Entry 5M1S (electron microscopy, 6.70 A resolution (low resolution: residue-level contacts below are approximate; hydrogen-bond / salt-bridge calls are withheld)); this record covers chains A and D of the 7 polymer chains in the assembly.

Chain A:
Protein: DNA polymerase III subunit alpha
From: Escherichia coli K12
Notes: EC 2.7.7.7
Reference sequence: P10443 (DPO3A_ECOLI); numbering as in UniProt (aligned over 1-927)
Amino-acid sequence (927 residues; each row starts with the number of its first residue):
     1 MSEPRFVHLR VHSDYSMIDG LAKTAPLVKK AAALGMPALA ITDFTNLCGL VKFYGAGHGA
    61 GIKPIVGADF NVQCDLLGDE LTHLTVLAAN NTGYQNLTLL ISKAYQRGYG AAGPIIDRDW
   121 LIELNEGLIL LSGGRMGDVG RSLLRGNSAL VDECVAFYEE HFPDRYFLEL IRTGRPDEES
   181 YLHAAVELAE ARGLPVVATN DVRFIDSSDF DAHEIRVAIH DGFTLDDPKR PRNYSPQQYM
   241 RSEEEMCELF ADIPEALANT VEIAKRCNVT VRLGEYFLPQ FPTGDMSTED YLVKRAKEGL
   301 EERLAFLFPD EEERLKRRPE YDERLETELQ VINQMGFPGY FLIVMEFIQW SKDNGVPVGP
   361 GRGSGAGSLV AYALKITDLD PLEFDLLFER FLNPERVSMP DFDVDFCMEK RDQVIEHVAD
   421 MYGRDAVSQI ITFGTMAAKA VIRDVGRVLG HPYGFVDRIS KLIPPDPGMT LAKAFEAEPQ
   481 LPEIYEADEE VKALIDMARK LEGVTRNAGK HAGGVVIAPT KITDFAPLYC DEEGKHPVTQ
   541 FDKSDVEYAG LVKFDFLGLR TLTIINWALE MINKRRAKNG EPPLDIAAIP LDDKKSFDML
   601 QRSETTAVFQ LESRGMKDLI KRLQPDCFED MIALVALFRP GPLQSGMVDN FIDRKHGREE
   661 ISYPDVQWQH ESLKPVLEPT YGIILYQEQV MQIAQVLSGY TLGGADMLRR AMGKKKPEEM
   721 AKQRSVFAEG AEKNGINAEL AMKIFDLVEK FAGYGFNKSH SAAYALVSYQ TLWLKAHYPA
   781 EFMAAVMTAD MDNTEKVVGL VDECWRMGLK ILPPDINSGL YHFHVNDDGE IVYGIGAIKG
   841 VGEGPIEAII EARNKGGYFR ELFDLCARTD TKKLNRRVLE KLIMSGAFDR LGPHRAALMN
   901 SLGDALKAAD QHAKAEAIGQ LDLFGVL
Construct notes: engineered mutation L921 (Ala in P10443), L923 (Met in P10443)
Curated features (UniProtKB/Swiss-Prot):
  - mutagenesis: Q920 to F924 (Loss of interaction with beta sliding clamp (dnaN))

Chain D:
Protein: DNA polymerase III subunit epsilon
From: Escherichia coli K12
Notes: EC 2.7.7.7
Reference sequence: P03007 (DPO3E_ECOLI); numbering as in UniProt (aligned over 1-243)
Amino-acid sequence (243 residues; row label = number of the first residue in the row):
     1 MSTAITRQIV LDTETTGMNQ IGAHYEGHKI IEIGAVEVVN RRLTGNNFHV YLKPDRLVDP
    61 EAFGVHGIAD EFLLDKPTFA EVADEFMDYI RGAELVIHNA AFDIGFMDYE FSLLKRDIPK
   121 TNTFCKVTDS LAVARKMFPG KRNSLDALCA RYEIDNSKRT LHGALLDAQI LAEVYLAMTG
   181 GQLSLPLAME GETQQQQGEA TIQRIVRQAS KLRVVFATDE EIAAHEARLD LVQKKGGSCL
   241 WRA
Unresolved in the structure: 1-6, 194-201
Construct notes: engineered mutation L183 (Thr in P03007), L185 (Met in P03007), P186 (Ala in P03007), L187 (Phe in P03007)
Curated features (UniProtKB/Swiss-Prot):
  - active site: H162 (Proton acceptor)
  - binding site (a divalent metal cation): D12, E14, D167
  - binding site (substrate): D12, E14, E61, H66, D167
  - mutagenesis: T15 (T15I: In mutD5, reduces suppression of AZT sensitivity of holC or yoaA knockouts, reduces exonuclease activity)
Reported in the primary citation:
  - binding site for DNA Primer Strand: R142
  - mutagenesis - K141A, R142A: decreased catalytic activity

How chain A and chain D interact:
Contacting residue pairs (62; chain A residue first):
  M1(A) - W241(D)
  P4(A) - W241(D)
  P37(A) - L240(D)
  P37(A) - W241(D)
  Y54(A) - R228(D)
  H58(A) - K235(D)
  H58(A) - G236(D)
  G61(A) - V232(D)
  G61(A) - S238(D)
  G61(A) - C239(D)
  G61(A) - L240(D)
  I62(A) - V232(D)
  K63(A) - H225(D)
  K63(A) - L229(D)
  D164(A) - R213(D)
  D164(A) - V215(D)
  F167(A) - V215(D)
  G174(A) - Q203(D)
  E179(A) - V206(D)
  L182(A) - V206(D)
  L182(A) - Q208(D)
  H183(A) - Q208(D)
  V186(A) - Q208(D)
  V186(A) - L212(D)
  A189(A) - L212(D)
  E190(A) - K211(D)
  E190(A) - L212(D)
  G193(A) - R213(D)
  L194(A) - R213(D)
  P195(A) - R213(D)
  P195(A) - V215(D)
  V196(A) - L212(D)
  T224(A) - P139(D)
  T224(A) - G140(D)
  D226(A) - R135(D)
  D227(A) - P139(D)
  R232(A) - T193(D)
  D252(A) - V206(D)
  D252(A) - R207(D)
  D252(A) - Q208(D)
  E255(A) - L212(D)
  E255(A) - R213(D)
  E255(A) - V214(D)
  N259(A) - V214(D)
  E262(A) - V215(D)
  E262(A) - F216(D)
  A264(A) - H225(D)
  K265(A) - A217(D)
  K265(A) - E221(D)
  K265(A) - I222(D)
  K265(A) - H225(D)
  R266(A) - F216(D)
  R266(A) - A217(D)
  R266(A) - E221(D)
  N268(A) - A224(D)
  N268(A) - H225(D)
  N268(A) - R228(D)
  V269(A) - R228(D)
  R458(A) - Q20(D)
  E483(A) - I21(D)
  A487(A) - G22(D)
  A487(A) - A23(D)
Interface residues without a listed pair, chain A (47 interface residues in all): S2, M36, G57, A60, P64, R172, I253, G450, Q480, I484
Interface residues without a listed pair, chain D (37 interface residues in all): K136, R204, I205, A209, A243

In short:
47 residues of chain A face 37 of chain D across their interface. The paper reports a binding site for DNA
Primer Strand at R142(D); K141A and R142A of chain D reduce catalytic activity.
Chain A is DNA polymerase III subunit alpha and chain D is DNA polymerase III subunit epsilon, both from
Escherichia coli K12; the structure, Cryo-EM structure of the E. coli replicative DNA
polymerase-clamp-exonuclase-theta complex bound to DNA in the editing ..., was determined by electron
microscopy.
